Entry 8WWM (electron microscopy, 2.81 A resolution); this record covers chains R and L of the 6 polymer chains in the assembly.

Chain R:
Name: Fusion protein 1, Melanin-concentrating hormone receptor 1, Fusion protein 2
From: Homo sapiens
UniProtKB: Q99705 (MCHR1_HUMAN); residues 1-396 carry their UniProt numbers (396 of 624 residues fall inside the UniProt entry; the rest is not from it)
Chain sequence (624 residues; each row starts with the number of its first residue; numbers below 1 keep their minus sign (Asp-52 is residue -52)):
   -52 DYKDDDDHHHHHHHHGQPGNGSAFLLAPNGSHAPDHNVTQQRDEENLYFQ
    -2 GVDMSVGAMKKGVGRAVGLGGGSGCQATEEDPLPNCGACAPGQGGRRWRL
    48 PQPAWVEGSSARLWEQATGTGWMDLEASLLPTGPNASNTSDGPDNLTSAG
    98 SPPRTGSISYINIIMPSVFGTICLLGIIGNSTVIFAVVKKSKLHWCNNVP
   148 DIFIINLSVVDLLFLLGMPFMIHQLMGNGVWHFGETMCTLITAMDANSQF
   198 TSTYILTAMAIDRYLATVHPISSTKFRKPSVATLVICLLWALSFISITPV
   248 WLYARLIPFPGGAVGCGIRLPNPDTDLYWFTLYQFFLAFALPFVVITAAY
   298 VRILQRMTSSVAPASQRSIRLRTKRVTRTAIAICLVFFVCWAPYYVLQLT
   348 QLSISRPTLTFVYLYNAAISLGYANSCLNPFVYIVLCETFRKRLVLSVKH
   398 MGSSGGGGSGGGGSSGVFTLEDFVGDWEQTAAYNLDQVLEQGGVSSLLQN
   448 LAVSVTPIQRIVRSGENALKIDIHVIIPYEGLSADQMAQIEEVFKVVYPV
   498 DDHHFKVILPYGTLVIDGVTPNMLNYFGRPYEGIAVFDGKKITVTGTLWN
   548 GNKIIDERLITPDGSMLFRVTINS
Not modelled in the structure: -52 to 106, 396-571
Disulfide bonds: Cys185-Cys263
Reported in the primary citation:
  - mutagenesis - K139A, K139E: abolished signaling with Melanin-concentrating hormone (chain L)
  - mutagenesis - Q196A, Y362A, I366A, Y370A: decreased signaling with Melanin-concentrating hormone (chain L)
  - mutagenesis - Q196A, I366A, Y370A: unchanged expression

Chain L:
Name: Melanin-concentrating hormone
UniProtKB: P20382 (MCH_HUMAN); residues 1-19 here correspond to UniProt positions 147-165 (UniProt number = residue number + 146)
Chain sequence (19 residues; each row starts with the number of its first residue):
     1 DFDMLRCMLGRVYRPCWQV
Not modelled in the structure: 18-19
Disulfide bonds: Cys7-Cys16

Chain R / chain L interface:
Residue-residue contacts (41; chain R residue first):
  Met168(R) with Val12(L), hydrophobic
  Gln171(R) with Val12(L); Tyr13(L), hydrogen bond (backbone-side chain)
  Leu172(R) with Tyr13(L)
  Gly174(R) with Asp1(L), hydrogen bond (backbone-backbone); Phe2(L)
  Asn175(R) with Phe2(L)
  Gly176(R) with Phe2(L); Arg6(L)
  Asp192(R) with Arg11(L), salt bridge
  Gln196(R) with Arg11(L), hydrogen bond
  Ile254(R) with Tyr13(L); Arg14(L); Pro15(L)
  Phe256(R) with Arg6(L); Tyr13(L), hydrophobic
  Cys263(R) with Val12(L); Tyr13(L)
  Gly264(R) with Val12(L); Tyr13(L)
  Ile265(R) with Val12(L), hydrophobic; Tyr13(L), hydrogen bond (backbone-backbone); Pro15(L)
  Arg266(R) with Pro15(L)
  Leu274(R) with Leu9(L), hydrophobic
  Phe277(R) with Leu9(L), hydrophobic
  Thr278(R) with Leu9(L)
  Tyr341(R) with Gly10(L), hydrogen bond (side chain-backbone); Arg11(L), hydrogen bond (side chain-backbone)
  Gln345(R) with Gly10(L)
  Gln348(R) with Met8(L)
  Ile351(R) with Arg14(L)
  Ser352(R) with Cys7(L)
  Pro354(R) with Leu5(L); Cys7(L)
  Leu356(R) with Leu5(L), hydrophobic
  Val359(R) with Met4(L)
  Tyr360(R) with Met4(L), hydrophobic
  Tyr362(R) with Met8(L), hydrophobic; Gly10(L), hydrogen bond (side chain-backbone)
  Tyr370(R) with Arg11(L)
Other interface residues (no listed pair), chain R (36 interface residues in all): Phe161, Met173, Thr189, Ala193, Trp338, Thr355, Asn363, Ile366

Overview:
The interface between chain R and chain L involves 36 residues on one side and 14 on the other; the contacts
include 7 hydrogen bonds and 1 salt bridge. Polar pairs include Asp192(R)-Arg11(L), Gln171(R)-Tyr13(L) and
Gln196(R)-Arg11(L). From the paper: Q196A, Y362A and I366A of chain R, among others, reduce signaling with
Melanin-concentrating hormone (chain L); K139A and K139E of chain R abolish signaling with
Melanin-concentrating hormone (chain L).
Here chain R is Fusion protein 1, Melanin-concentrating hormone receptor 1, Fusion protein 2 (Homo sapiens)
and chain L is Melanin-concentrating hormone. Entry 8WWM (MCH-MCHR1-Gi complex, L2 state) was determined by
electron microscopy together with 8WWK, 8WWL and 8WWN from the same study.
